Entry 2HLD (X-ray diffraction, 2.80 A resolution); this record covers chains F and G of the 9 polymer chains in the assembly.

Chain F:
Name: ATP synthase beta chain, mitochondrial
Source organism: Saccharomyces cerevisiae
Notes: EC 3.6.3.14
UniProt: P00830 (ATPB_YEAST); residues 1-478 here correspond to UniProt positions 34-511 (UniProt number = residue number + 33)
Sequence (478 residues; numbered 1 to 478; the number before each row is that of its first residue):
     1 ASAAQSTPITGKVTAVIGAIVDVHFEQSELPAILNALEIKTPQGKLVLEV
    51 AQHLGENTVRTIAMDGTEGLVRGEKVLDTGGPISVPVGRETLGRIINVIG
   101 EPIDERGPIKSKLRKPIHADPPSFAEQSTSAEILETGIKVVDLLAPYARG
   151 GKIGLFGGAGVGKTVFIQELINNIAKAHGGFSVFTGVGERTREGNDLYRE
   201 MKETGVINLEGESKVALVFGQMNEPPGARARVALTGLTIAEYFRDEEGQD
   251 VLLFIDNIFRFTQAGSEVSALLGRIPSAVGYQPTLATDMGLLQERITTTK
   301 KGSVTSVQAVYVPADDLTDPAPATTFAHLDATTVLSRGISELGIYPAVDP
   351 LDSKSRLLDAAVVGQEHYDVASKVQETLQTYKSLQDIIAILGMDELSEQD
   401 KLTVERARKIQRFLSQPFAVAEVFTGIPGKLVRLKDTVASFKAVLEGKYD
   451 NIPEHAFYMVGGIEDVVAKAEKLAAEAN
Disordered / not traced: 1-6, 476-478
Swiss-Prot annotation at these positions:
  - binding site (ATP): Gly157 to Thr164
  - modified residue: Thr79 (Phosphothreonine), Thr204 (Phosphothreonine), Ser340 (Phosphoserine)
Metal / ion sites: Mg2+: Thr164 (together with AMP-PNP)
Residues lining bound ligands: AMP-PNP (ANP; phosphoaminophosphonic acid-adenylate ester): Gly158, Ala159, Gly160, Val161, Gly162, Lys163, Thr164, Val165, Glu189, Arg190, Tyr311, Tyr345, Phe418, Ala421, Phe424, Thr425
From the paper describing this entry:
  - catalytic residues: Glu189, Arg190 (citing earlier work)
  - binding site for AMP-PNP: Lys163, Arg190
  - binding site for phosphate ion: Lys163, Arg190, Asp256, Asn257, Arg260
  - catalytic residues: Lys163 (proposed by the authors, not directly observed)

Chain G:
Name: ATP synthase gamma chain, mitochondrial
Source organism: Saccharomyces cerevisiae
Notes: EC 3.6.3.14
UniProt: P38077 (ATPG_YEAST); residues 1-278 here correspond to UniProt positions 34-311 (UniProt number = residue number + 33)
Sequence (278 residues; row label = number of the first residue in the row):
     1 ATLKEVEMRLKSIKNIEKITKTMKIVASTRLSKAEKAKISAKKMDEAEQL
    51 FYKNAETKNLDVEATETGAPKELIVAITSDKGLCGSIHSQLAKAVRRHLN
   101 DQPNADIVTIGDKIKMQLLRTHPNNIKLSINGIGKDAPTFQESALIADKL
   151 LSVMKAGTYPKISIFYNDPVSSLSFEPSEKPIFNAKTIEQSPSFGKFEID
   201 TDANVPRDLFEYTLANQMLTAMAQGYAAEISARRNAMDNASKNAGDMINR
   251 YSILYNRTRQAVITNELVDIITGASSLG
Disordered / not traced: 60-70, 277-278

Interface between chain F and chain G:
Pairs across the interface (19):
  Ile275(F) with Thr272(G)
  Pro276(F) with Thr272(G)
  Asp386(F) with Arg9(G), salt bridge; Met247(G)
  Ala389(F) with Asn243(G), hydrogen bond (backbone-side chain); Met247(G), hydrophobic
  Ile390(F) with Asn239(G); Ala240(G); Asn243(G), hydrogen bond (backbone-side chain); Ala244(G), hydrophobic; Met247(G), hydrophobic
  Leu391(F) with Leu83(G), hydrophobic
  Asp394(F) with Gly85(G); Ser86(G)
  Glu395(F) with Leu83(G), hydrogen bond (side chain-backbone); Cys84(G); Gly85(G)
  Glu398(F) with Gln117(G), hydrogen bond; Arg120(G), salt bridge
Other interface residues (no listed pair), chain G (16 interface residues in all): Ile16, Gly82, Ser276

Summary:
Chain F and chain G form an interface of 9 and 16 residues respectively, with 4 hydrogen bonds and 2 salt
bridges. Polar contacts include Asp386(F)-Arg9(G), Glu398(F)-Arg120(G) and Ala389(F)-Asn243(G). Ligands of
chain F: AMP-PNP. From the paper: catalytic residues Glu189(F), Arg190(F) and Lys163(F); a binding site for
phosphate ion at Lys163(F), Arg190(F) and Asp256(F) among others.
Here chain F is ATP synthase beta chain, mitochondrial and chain G is ATP synthase gamma chain, mitochondrial,
both from Saccharomyces cerevisiae. Entry 2HLD (Crystal structure of yeast mitochondrial F1-ATPase) was
determined by X-ray diffraction.
